3I6C - chain A; structure by X-ray diffraction, 1.30 A resolution.

[Chain A]
Molecule: Peptidyl-prolyl cis-trans isomerase NIMA-interacting 1
Source organism: Homo sapiens
Notes: EC 5.2.1.8
UniProtKB: Q13526 (PIN1_HUMAN); residues 45-163 here = UniProt positions 45-163
Chain sequence (123 residues; numbered 41 to 163; the number before each row is that of its first residue):
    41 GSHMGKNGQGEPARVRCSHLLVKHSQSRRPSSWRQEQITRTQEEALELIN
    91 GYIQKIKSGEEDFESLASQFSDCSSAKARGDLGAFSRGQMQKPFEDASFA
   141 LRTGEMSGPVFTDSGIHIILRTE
Not modelled in the structure: 41-50
Differences from the reference sequence: expression tag (41-44); engineered mutation Gln77 (Lys in Q13526), Gln82 (Lys in Q13526)
Small-molecule neighbours:
  - GIA (3-fluoro-N-(naphthalen-2-ylcarbonyl)-D-phenylalanine), molecule 1: His59, Leu61, Cys113, Leu122, Met130, Gln131, Phe134, Thr152, Ser154, His157
  - GIA, molecule 2: Arg74, Gln75, Arg80, Leu88, Tyr92, Phe110
Curated features (UniProtKB/Swiss-Prot):
  - modified residue: Lys46 (N6-acetyllysine), Ser71 (Phosphoserine), Ser108 (Phosphoserine)
  - mutagenesis: Lys63 (K63A: Loss of peptidyl-prolyl cis/trans isomerase activity. No effect on the interaction with IRAK3/IRAK-M. Abolishes IL33-mediated increase of IRAK3/IRAK-M protein levels), Ser71 (S71D/E: Loss of peptidyl-prolyl cis/trans isomerase activity, nuclear localization and cellular function), Cys113 (C113A: Loss of peptidyl-prolyl cis/trans isomerase activity; decrease in DNA repair of double-strand breaks by homologous recombination slightly less efficient than that observed with wild-type ...)
What the authors report for this chain:
  - binding site for GIA: Lys63, Arg69, Leu122, Met130, Phe134, Ser154, His157

[Summary]
Ligands of chain A: compound GIA. Curated annotation (UniProt) lists 3 mutagenesis sites. The paper reports a
binding site for GIA at Lys63, Arg69 and Leu122 among others.
Chain A is Peptidyl-prolyl cis-trans isomerase NIMA-interacting 1 (Homo sapiens); the structure,
Structure-Based Design of Novel PIN1 Inhibitors (II), was determined by X-ray diffraction together with 3JYJ
from the same study.
